Entry 4O4L (X-ray diffraction, 2.20 A resolution); this record covers chains A and E of the 6 polymer chains in the assembly.

Chain A:
Name: Tubulin alpha-1B chain
Source organism: Bos taurus
Reference sequence: P81947 (TBA1B_BOVIN); residues 1-451 here = UniProt positions 1-451
Amino-acid sequence (451 residues; row label = number of the first residue in the row):
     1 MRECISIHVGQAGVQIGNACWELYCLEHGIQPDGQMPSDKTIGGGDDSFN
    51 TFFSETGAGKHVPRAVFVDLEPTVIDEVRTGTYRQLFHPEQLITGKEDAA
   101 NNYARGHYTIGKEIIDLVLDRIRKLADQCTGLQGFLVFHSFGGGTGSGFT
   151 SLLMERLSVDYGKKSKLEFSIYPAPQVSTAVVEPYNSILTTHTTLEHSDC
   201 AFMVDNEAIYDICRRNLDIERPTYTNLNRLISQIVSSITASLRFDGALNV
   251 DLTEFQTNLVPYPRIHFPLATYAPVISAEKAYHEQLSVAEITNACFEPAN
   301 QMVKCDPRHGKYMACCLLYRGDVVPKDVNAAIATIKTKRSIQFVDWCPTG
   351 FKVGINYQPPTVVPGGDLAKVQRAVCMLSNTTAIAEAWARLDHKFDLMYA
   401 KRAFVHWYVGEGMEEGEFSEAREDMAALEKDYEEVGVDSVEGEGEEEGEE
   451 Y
Unresolved in the structure: 440-451
Metal / ion sites: Ca2+: Asp-39, Thr-41, Gly-44, Glu-55
Residues lining bound ligands: GTP (guanosine-5'-triphosphate): Gly-10, Gln-11, Ala-12, Gln-15, Ile-16, Asp-69, Asp-98, Ala-99, Ala-100, Asn-101, Ser-140, Gly-142, Gly-143, Gly-144, Thr-145, Gly-146, Ile-171, Pro-173, Val-177, Ser-178, Thr-179, Glu-183, Asn-206, Ile-209, Tyr-224, Leu-227, Asn-228, Ile-231

Chain E:
Name: Stathmin-4
Source organism: Rattus norvegicus
Reference sequence: P63043 (STMN4_RAT); residues 5-145 here correspond to UniProt positions 49-189 (UniProt number = residue number + 44)
Amino-acid sequence (143 residues; numbered 3 to 145; the number before each row is that of its first residue):
     3 MADMEVIELNKCTSGQSFEVILKPPSFDGVPEFNASLPRRRDPSLEEIQK
    53 KLEAAEERRKYQEAELLKHLAEKREHEREVIQKAIEENNNFIKMAKEKLA
   103 QKMESNKENREAHLAAMLERLQEKDKHAEEVRKNKELKEEASR
Unresolved in the structure: 3-5, 29-43, 144-145
Construct notes: cloning artifact (3-4)
UniProt features mapped onto this chain:
  - modified residue: Ser-46 (Phosphoserine)

How chain A and chain E interact:
Residue-residue contacts - 58 pairs, chain A then chain E:
  His-107(A) with Leu-54(E)
  Tyr-108(A) with Leu-54(E), hydrophobic; Ala-57(E), hydrophobic
  Thr-109(A) with Arg-61(E), hydrogen bond
  Lys-112(A) with Leu-54(E); Glu-58(E), salt bridge
  Glu-155(A) with Ile-50(E)
  Arg-156(A) with Leu-47(E); Ile-50(E)
  Val-159(A) with Pro-45(E)
  Glu-196(A) with Asp-44(E)
  His-197(A) with Pro-45(E)
  Asp-245(A) with Cys-14(E), hydrogen bond; Ser-16(E)
  Ala-247(A) with Asn-12(E); Ser-19(E)
  Leu-248(A) with Ser-19(E)
  Pro-325(A) with Gln-18(E); Phe-20(E), hydrophobic
  Asn-329(A) with Met-6(E); Val-8(E); Phe-20(E); Val-22(E)
  Ile-332(A) with Val-22(E), hydrophobic
  Lys-336(A) with Leu-24(E)
  Asp-345(A) with Pro-27(E); Ser-28(E), hydrogen bond (backbone-backbone)
  Cys-347(A) with Pro-27(E)
  Pro-348(A) with Lys-25(E); Pro-27(E)
  Thr-349(A) with Ile-23(E); Leu-24(E), hydrogen bond (backbone-backbone); Lys-25(E), hydrogen bond (backbone-backbone)
  Gly-350(A) with Val-22(E)
  Phe-351(A) with Glu-21(E); Val-22(E), hydrogen bond (backbone-backbone); Leu-24(E), hydrophobic
  Lys-352(A) with Phe-20(E); Glu-21(E), salt bridge
  Val-353(A) with Ser-19(E); Phe-20(E), hydrogen bond (backbone-backbone)
  Gly-354(A) with Gln-18(E); Ser-19(E)
  Ile-355(A) with Gly-17(E); Gln-18(E), hydrogen bond (backbone-backbone)
  Asn-356(A) with Ser-16(E)
  Tyr-357(A) with Thr-15(E); Ser-16(E), hydrogen bond (backbone-backbone); Gly-17(E); Gln-18(E), hydrogen bond
  Val-409(A) with Gln-64(E), hydrogen bond (backbone-side chain)
  Gly-410(A) with Arg-61(E); Gln-64(E)
  Glu-411(A) with Arg-61(E), hydrogen bond (backbone-side chain)
  Gly-412(A) with Ala-57(E); Arg-60(E), hydrogen bond (backbone-side chain); Arg-61(E)
  Glu-414(A) with Arg-60(E), salt bridge
Other interface residues (no listed pair), chain A (40 interface residues in all): Leu-152, Ser-158, Gly-246, Val-328, Ala-333, Trp-346, Met-413
Other interface residues (no listed pair), chain E (32 interface residues in all): Pro-26, Ser-46, Gln-51, Lys-53, Glu-55

In short:
The interface between chain A and chain E involves 40 residues on one side and 32 on the other; the contacts
include 13 hydrogen bonds and 3 salt bridges. Polar contacts include Lys-112(A)/Glu-58(E),
Lys-352(A)/Glu-21(E) and Glu-414(A)/Arg-60(E). Ligands of chain A: GTP.
Chain A is Tubulin alpha-1B chain (Bos taurus) and chain E is Stathmin-4 (Rattus norvegicus); the structure,
Tubulin-Peloruside A-Epothilone A complex, was determined by X-ray diffraction, deposited together with 4O4J,
4O4I and 4O4H.
